PDB entry 8ETS | electron microscopy, 3.04 A resolution | chains Q and W of the 10 polymer chains in the assembly

# Chain Q
Protein: Chromatin-remodeling ATPase INO80
From: Saccharomyces cerevisiae S288C
Notes: EC 3.6.4.-
Reference sequence: P53115 (INO80_YEAST); residues 948-1432 here = UniProt positions 948-1432
Chain sequence (485 residues; numbered 948 to 1432; the number before each row is that of its first residue):
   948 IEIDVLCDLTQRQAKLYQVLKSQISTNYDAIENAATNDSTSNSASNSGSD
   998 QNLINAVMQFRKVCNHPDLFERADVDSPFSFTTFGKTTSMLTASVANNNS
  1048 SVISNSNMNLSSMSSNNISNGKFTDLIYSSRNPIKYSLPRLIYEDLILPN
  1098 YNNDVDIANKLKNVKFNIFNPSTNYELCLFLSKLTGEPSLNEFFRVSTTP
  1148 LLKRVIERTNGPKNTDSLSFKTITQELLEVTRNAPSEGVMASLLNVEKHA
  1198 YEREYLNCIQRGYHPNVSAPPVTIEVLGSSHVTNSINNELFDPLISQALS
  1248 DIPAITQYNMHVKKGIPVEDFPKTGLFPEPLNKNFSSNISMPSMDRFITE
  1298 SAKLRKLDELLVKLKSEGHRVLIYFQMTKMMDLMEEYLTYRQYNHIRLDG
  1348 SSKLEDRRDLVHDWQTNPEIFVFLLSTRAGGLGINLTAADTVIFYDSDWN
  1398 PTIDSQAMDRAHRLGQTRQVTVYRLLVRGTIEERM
Unresolved in the structure: 986-998, 1037-1068, 1346-1355, 1375-1381, 1409-1413

# Chain W
Protein: RuvB-like protein 2
From: Saccharomyces cerevisiae S288C
Notes: EC 3.6.4.12
Reference sequence: Q12464 (RUVB2_YEAST); residues 15-471 here = UniProt positions 15-471
Chain sequence (457 residues; numbered 15 to 471; the number before each row is that of its first residue):
    15 KSLSLIAAHSHITGLGLDENLQPRPTSEGMVGQLQARRAAGVILKMVQNG
    65 TIAGRAVLVAGPPSTGKTALAMGVSQSLGKDVPFTAIAGSEIFSLELSKT
   115 EALTQAFRKSIGIKIKEETELIEGEVVEIQIDRSITGGHKQGKLTIKTTD
   165 METIYELGNKMIDGLTKEKVLAGDVISIDKASGKITKLGRSFARSRDYDA
   215 MGADTRFVQCPEGELQKRKTVVHTVSLHEIDVINSRTQGFLALFTGDTGE
   265 IRSEVRDQINTKVAEWKEEGKAEIVPGVLFIDEVHMLDIECFSFINRALE
   315 DEFAPIVMMATNRGVSKTRGTNYKSPHGLPLDLLDRSIIITTKSYNEQEI
   365 KTILSIRAQEEEVELSSDALDLLTKTGVETSLRYSSNLISVAQQIAMKRK
   415 NNTVEVEDVKRAYLLFLDSARSVKYVQENESQYIDDQGNVQISIAKSADP
   465 DAMDTTE
Unresolved in the structure: 15-17, 460-471
Ligand contacts: ADP (adenosine-5'-diphosphate): Ala22, His23, His25, Ile26, Gly43, Met44, Val45, Gln47, Pro76, Pro77, Ser78, Thr79, Gly80, Lys81, Thr82, Ala83, Tyr359, Ile367, Leu396, Arg397
UniProt features mapped onto this chain:
  - binding site (ATP): Gly75 to Thr82
  - mutagenesis: Gly75 (G75A: Lethal), Gly80 (G80A: Growth defect at 37 degrees Celsius), Lys81 (K81A: Defect in snoRNA accumulation. Growth defect at 37 degrees Celsius; K81E: Lethal; K81R: Growth defect at 37 degrees Celsius), Asp296 (D296N: Lethal), Glu297 (E297G: Lethal)

# Interface between chain Q and chain W
Contacting residue pairs (61):
  Leu956(Q) with Glu282(W)
  Thr957(Q) with Glu282(W)
  Gln958(Q) with Thr275(W); Ala278(W); Glu279(W), hydrogen bond (side chain-backbone); Glu282(W), hydrogen bond (backbone-side chain)
  Asn1180(Q) with Lys183(W)
  Ala1181(Q) with Lys181(W)
  Pro1182(Q) with Lys181(W); Glu182(W)
  Ser1183(Q) with Glu182(W)
  Glu1184(Q) with Arg220(W), salt bridge
  Glu1194(Q) with Phe254(W); Leu255(W)
  Ala1197(Q) with Phe258(W), hydrophobic
  Tyr1198(Q) with Lys174(W), hydrogen bond; Phe254(W)
  Glu1199(Q) with Ser196(W); Lys198(W), salt bridge
  Glu1201(Q) with His237(W), hydrogen bond (backbone-side chain)
  Tyr1202(Q) with Asp193(W); Ser196(W); Val235(W)
  Leu1203(Q) with Phe254(W), hydrophobic
  Asn1204(Q) with Lys194(W); Ala195(W), hydrogen bond (side chain-backbone); Ser196(W); Gly197(W)
  Cys1205(Q) with Glu131(W), hydrogen bond; Ala195(W)
  Gln1207(Q) with Trp280(W)
  Arg1208(Q) with Asn248(W); Lys276(W), hydrogen bond (backbone-side chain)
  Gly1209(Q) with Asn248(W), hydrogen bond (backbone-side chain); Gln272(W); Lys276(W)
  Tyr1210(Q) with Asn248(W), hydrogen bond (backbone-side chain); Arg266(W), hydrogen bond; Val269(W), hydrophobic; Gln272(W)
  His1211(Q) with Gln272(W), hydrogen bond (backbone-side chain)
  Asn1213(Q) with Gln272(W)
  Ala1251(Q) with Ser148(W)
  Gln1254(Q) with Ile149(W); Thr150(W), hydrogen bond
  His1258(Q) with Ile149(W)
  Val1265(Q) with Ile149(W), hydrophobic
  Phe1268(Q) with Thr150(W)
  Pro1275(Q) with Gln252(W)
  Glu1276(Q) with Lys174(W), salt bridge
  Leu1278(Q) with Lys174(W); Ile247(W), hydrophobic; Phe254(W), hydrophobic
  Phe1282(Q) with Ile247(W), hydrophobic; Asn248(W)
  Arg1293(Q) with Glu279(W); Glu283(W), salt bridge
  Thr1296(Q) with Glu282(W); Glu283(W)
  Arg1302(Q) with Glu282(W), hydrogen bond (side chain-backbone); Glu283(W)
Other interface residues (no listed pair), chain Q (39 interface residues in all): Ile1206, Asp1248, Tyr1255, Thr1271
Other interface residues (no listed pair), chain W (41 interface residues in all): Ile129, Gly152, Lys201, Glu243, Glu268, Ile273, Gly284, Lys285

# Overview
The interface between chain Q and chain W involves 39 residues on one side and 41 on the other; the contacts
include 13 hydrogen bonds and 4 salt bridges. Among the polar pairs are Glu1184(Q)-Arg220(W),
Glu1199(Q)-Lys198(W) and Glu1276(Q)-Lys174(W). Chain W binds ADP.
Chain Q is Chromatin-remodeling ATPase INO80 and chain W is RuvB-like protein 2, both from Saccharomyces
cerevisiae S288C; the structure, Class1 of the INO80-Hexasome complex, was determined by electron microscopy
together with 8ETT, 8ETU, 8ETV, 8ETW, 8EU9, 8EUE, 8EUF and 8EUJ from the same study.
